2UWT - chains L and M of the 3 polymer chains in the assembly; structure by X-ray diffraction, 2.50 A resolution.

# Chain L
Molecule: Reaction center protein L chain
Organism: Rhodobacter sphaeroides
Reference sequence: P0C0Y8 (RCEL_RHOSH); residue numbers follow UniProt; this construct covers 1-281
Sequence (281 residues; row label = number of the first residue in the row):
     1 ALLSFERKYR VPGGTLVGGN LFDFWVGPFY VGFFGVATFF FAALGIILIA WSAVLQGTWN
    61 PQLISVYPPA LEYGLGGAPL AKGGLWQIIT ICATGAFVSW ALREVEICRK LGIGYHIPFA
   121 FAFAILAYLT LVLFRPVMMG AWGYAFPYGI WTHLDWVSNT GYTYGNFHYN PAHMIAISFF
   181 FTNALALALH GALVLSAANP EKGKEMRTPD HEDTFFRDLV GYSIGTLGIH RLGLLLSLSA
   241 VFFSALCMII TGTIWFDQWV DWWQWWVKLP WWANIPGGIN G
Metal / ion sites: bacteriochlorophyll a Mg site 1 near His153 (its only coordinating residue here); bacteriochlorophyll a Mg site 2 near His173 (its only coordinating residue here); Fe ion: His190, His230 (shared with His219(M), Glu234(M), His266(M) of chain M)
Ligand contacts:
  - bacteriochlorophyll a (BCL), molecule 1: Ile46, Ile49, Tyr128, Leu131, Phe146, Ile150, Trp151, His153, Leu154, Trp156, Val157
  - bacteriochlorophyll a (BCL), molecule 2: Phe97, Phe121, Ala124, Ile125, Ala127, Tyr128, Leu131, Trp156, Val157, Ser158, Thr160, Gly161, Tyr162, Asn166, Phe167, His168, His173, Ala176, Ile177, Phe180, Phe181, Val241, Ser244, Ala245, Cys247, Met248
  - bacteriochlorophyll a (BCL), molecule 3: Val157, Tyr162, His168, Phe181
  - bacteriochlorophyll a (BCL), molecule 4: His168, His173, Met174, Ile177, Ser178, Phe181, Thr182, Leu185
  - bacteriopheophytin a (BPH), molecule 1: Thr38, Phe41, Ala42, Gly45, Ile49, Ile89, Cys92, Ala93, Ala96, Phe97, Trp100, Glu104, Ile117, Ala120, Phe121, Phe123, Ala124, Tyr128, Phe146, Tyr148, Gly149, Ile150, His153, Phe180, Ser237, Leu238, Val241
  - bacteriopheophytin a (BPH), molecule 2: Phe181, Ala184, Leu185, Ala188, Leu189, Phe216, Leu219, Val220
  - heptane-1,2,3-triol (HTO): Gln87, Thr90, Ile91, Thr94, Leu133, Trp142
  - ubiquinone-10 (U10): Phe29, Tyr30, Val31, Gly35, Trp100, Arg103
  - ubiquinone-2 (UQ2): Ala186, Leu189, His190, Leu193, Val194, Glu212, Asp213, Phe216, Val220, Tyr222, Ser223, Ile224, Gly225, Thr226, Ile229, Leu232

# Chain M
Molecule: Reaction center protein M chain
Organism: Rhodobacter sphaeroides
Reference sequence: P0C0Y9 (RCEM_RHOSH); residues 1-307 here = UniProt positions 1-307
Sequence (307 residues; row label = number of the first residue in the row):
     1 AEYQNIFSQV QVRGPADLGM TEDVNLANRS GVGPFSTLLG WFGNAQLGPI YLGSLGVLSL
    61 FSGLMWFFTI GIWFWYQAGW NPAVFLRDLF FFSLEPPAPE YGLSFAAPLK EGGLWLIASF
   121 FMFVAVWSWW GRTYLRAQAL GMGKHTAWAF LSAIWLWMVL GFIRPILMGS WSEAVPYGIF
   181 SHLDWTNNFS LVHGNLFYNP FHGLSIAFLY GSALLFAMHG ATILAVSRFG GERELEQIAD
   241 RGTAAERAAL FWRWTMGFNA TMEGIHRWAI WMAVLVTLTG GIGILLSGTV VDNWYVWGQN
   301 HGMAPLN
Unresolved in the structure: 304-307
Metal / ion sites: bacteriochlorophyll a Mg site 1 near His182 (its only coordinating residue here); bacteriochlorophyll a Mg site 2 near His202 (its only coordinating residue here); Fe ion: His219, Glu234, His266 (shared with His190(L), His230(L) of chain L)
Ligand contacts:
  - bacteriochlorophyll a (BCL), molecule 1: Trp66, Met122, Val126, Phe150, Ala153, Ile154, Leu156, Trp157, Leu160, Trp185, Thr186, Asn187, Phe189, Ser190, Asn195, Leu196, Phe197, His202, Ser205, Ile206, Leu209, Tyr210, Val276, Thr277, Gly280, Gly281, Ile284
  - bacteriochlorophyll a (BCL), molecule 2: Phe67, Met122, Trp157, Leu160, Val175, Ile179, His182, Leu183, Trp185, Thr186
  - bacteriochlorophyll a (BCL), molecule 3: Thr186, Phe197, Leu209, Tyr210
  - bacteriochlorophyll a (BCL), molecule 4: Phe197, Gly203, Ile206, Ala207, Tyr210, Gly211, Leu214
  - bacteriopheophytin a (BPH), molecule 1: Ser59, Leu60, Gly63, Leu64, Trp66, Phe67, Ala125, Val126, Trp129, Thr133, Thr146, Ala149, Phe150, Ala153, Ala273, Val274, Thr277
  - bacteriopheophytin a (BPH), molecule 2: Tyr210, Ala213, Leu214, Ala217, Met218, Trp252, Thr255, Met256
  - spheroidene (SPO): Trp66, Phe67, Phe68, Ile70, Gly71, Phe74, Trp75, Phe85, Leu89, Phe105, Trp115, Leu116, Ser119, Phe120, Met122, Phe123, Trp157, Met158, Leu160, Gly161, Phe162, Trp171, Val175, Tyr177, Gly178, Ile179, His182
  - ubiquinone-10 (U10): Leu214, Leu215, Met218, His219, Thr222, Ile223, Ala245, Ala248, Ala249, Trp252, Met256, Phe258, Asn259, Ala260, Thr261, Met262, Ile265, Trp268, Met272

# Chain L / chain M interface
Pairs across the interface (216):
  Leu3(L) with Leu250(M), hydrophobic; Arg253(M); Asn259(M)
  Phe5(L) with Arg241(M); Glu246(M); Leu250(M), hydrophobic
  Glu6(L) with Leu250(M); Arg253(M); Trp254(M), hydrogen bond
  Lys8(L) with Glu246(M), salt bridge
  Tyr9(L) with Thr243(M), hydrogen bond; Glu246(M), hydrogen bond; Arg247(M); Leu250(M), hydrophobic; Trp254(M)
  Arg10(L) with Trp254(M)
  Trp25(L) with Trp254(M)
  Pro28(L) with Arg253(M); Trp254(M); Gly257(M)
  Phe29(L) with Trp254(M); Thr255(M); Met256(M); Gly257(M)
  Tyr30(L) with Trp254(M), hydrogen bond (backbone-backbone)
  Gln62(L) with His301(M), hydrogen bond
  Trp100(L) with Thr255(M)
  Arg103(L) with Trp254(M), hydrogen bond (side chain-backbone); Thr255(M), hydrogen bond (side chain-backbone)
  Glu104(L) with Phe251(M); Thr255(M)
  Ile107(L) with Phe251(M), hydrophobic; Trp254(M), hydrophobic; Thr255(M)
  Cys108(L) with Phe251(M), hydrophobic
  Lys110(L) with Trp254(M)
  Leu111(L) with Arg247(M), hydrogen bond (backbone-side chain); Leu250(M); Phe251(M); Trp254(M), hydrophobic
  Gly112(L) with Arg228(M), hydrogen bond (backbone-side chain); Phe229(M)
  Ile113(L) with Ala225(M); Val226(M), hydrophobic; Arg228(M); Phe229(M), hydrophobic; Arg247(M); Phe251(M), hydrophobic
  Gly114(L) with Ala225(M), hydrogen bond (backbone-backbone); Arg228(M)
  His116(L) with Gln4(M), hydrogen bond (side chain-backbone); Ala221(M); Leu224(M); Ala225(M)
  Ile117(L) with Ala221(M), hydrophobic; Thr222(M); Phe251(M), hydrophobic; Trp252(M), hydrophobic
  Trp151(L) with Phe197(M)
  Leu154(L) with Phe197(M)
  Asp155(L) with Tyr198(M)
  Tyr162(L) with Asn187(M), hydrogen bond; Leu191(M)
  Asn166(L) with Leu183(M); Asn187(M)
  His168(L) with Leu183(M), hydrogen bond (side chain-backbone); Thr186(M); Asn187(M)
  Tyr169(L) with Phe180(M); Asp184(M), hydrogen bond
  Met174(L) with Phe180(M), hydrophobic; Leu183(M), hydrophobic
  Phe180(L) with Leu209(M); Ala213(M), hydrophobic
  Asn183(L) with Ser212(M); Ala213(M); Phe216(M)
  Ala184(L) with Ala273(M)
  Ala186(L) with Phe216(M)
  Leu187(L) with Ser212(M); Phe216(M); Ala269(M), hydrophobic
  Ala188(L) with Ala273(M)
  His190(L) with Phe216(M); His219(M), hydrogen bond; Glu234(M), salt bridge; His266(M), hydrogen bond
  Gly191(L) with His266(M)
  Ala192(L) with His145(M); Thr146(M); Ile270(M), hydrophobic
  Val194(L) with Glu234(M); Leu235(M); His266(M)
  Leu195(L) with His145(M); Glu263(M); His266(M); Arg267(M); Ile270(M), hydrophobic
  Ser196(L) with Met142(M); Gly143(M), hydrogen bond (backbone-backbone); His145(M)
  Ala197(L) with Met142(M), hydrophobic; Leu235(M), hydrophobic
  Ala198(L) with Leu235(M), hydrophobic
  Asn199(L) with Gly143(M); His145(M); Glu263(M), hydrogen bond; Arg267(M), hydrogen bond
  Pro200(L) with Gly141(M); Gly143(M)
  Glu201(L) with Gln138(M); Gly141(M), hydrogen bond (backbone-backbone); Met142(M); Gly143(M); Lys144(M), salt bridge
  Lys204(L) with Gly141(M)
  Met206(L) with Leu235(M); Ala239(M), hydrophobic
  Arg207(L) with Glu22(M), salt bridge; Leu140(M), hydrogen bond (side chain-backbone); Gly141(M); Met142(M); Leu235(M)
  Thr208(L) with Leu235(M)
  Pro209(L) with Leu235(M)
  Asp210(L) with Met20(M)
  His211(L) with Met20(M); Glu22(M), salt bridge; Met142(M)
  Glu212(L) with Leu235(M)
  Asp213(L) with Asn44(M)
  Thr214(L) with Gly19(M); Met20(M), hydrogen bond (side chain-backbone); Arg29(M); Leu140(M)
  Phe215(L) with Thr133(M); Arg136(M); Ala137(M); Leu140(M), hydrophobic; Thr146(M)
  Arg217(L) with Asn44(M); Gln46(M); Gly48(M); Pro49(M); Ile50(M)
  Asp218(L) with Val24(M); Arg29(M), salt bridge; Ile50(M); Tyr51(M), hydrogen bond (backbone-backbone); Arg132(M), hydrogen bond (backbone-side chain)
  Leu219(L) with Trp129(M); Arg132(M), hydrogen bond (backbone-side chain); Thr133(M)
  Val220(L) with Ile50(M)
  Gly221(L) with Leu47(M); Gly48(M), hydrogen bond (backbone-backbone); Pro49(M); Ile50(M)
  Tyr222(L) with Leu39(M); Gly43(M); Asn44(M), hydrogen bond (side chain-backbone); Gln46(M)
  Ser223(L) with Asn44(M), hydrogen bond (backbone-side chain)
  Ile224(L) with Gly43(M); Asn44(M), hydrogen bond (backbone-backbone)
  Gly225(L) with Asn44(M)
  Thr226(L) with Glu232(M)
  Leu227(L) with Asn5(M); Leu224(M), hydrophobic; Glu232(M)
  Gly228(L) with Phe42(M)
  Ile229(L) with Phe216(M)
  His230(L) with His219(M), hydrogen bond; Gly220(M); Ile223(M); Glu234(M), salt bridge; His266(M)
  Arg231(L) with Tyr3(M); Asn5(M), hydrogen bond (side chain-backbone); Ile6(M), hydrogen bond (side chain-backbone); Phe7(M); Ser8(M), hydrogen bond; Trp41(M); Phe42(M), hydrogen bond (side chain-backbone)
  Leu232(L) with Phe42(M)
  Gly233(L) with Phe216(M)
  Leu234(L) with Ala217(M); Leu224(M), hydrophobic
  Ser237(L) with Ala213(M), hydrogen bond (side chain-backbone); Ala217(M), hydrogen bond (side chain-backbone)
  Trp263(L) with Phe90(M), hydrophobic; Phe180(M), hydrophobic
  Trp266(L) with Leu86(M), hydrogen bond (side chain-backbone); Arg87(M), hydrogen bond (side chain-backbone)
  Val267(L) with Arg87(M); Phe91(M), hydrophobic
  Trp272(L) with Ala83(M); Leu86(M), hydrophobic; Arg87(M), hydrogen bond (backbone-side chain)
  Ile275(L) with Asn81(M); Ala83(M), hydrophobic; Val84(M), hydrophobic; Arg87(M), hydrogen bond (backbone-side chain)
  Pro276(L) with Val84(M)
  Gly277(L) with Arg87(M), hydrogen bond (backbone-side chain)
  Gly278(L) with Gln77(M), hydrogen bond (backbone-backbone); Val84(M); Asp88(M)
  Ile279(L) with Asp88(M), hydrogen bond (backbone-side chain); Phe91(M); Phe92(M), hydrophobic
  Asn280(L) with Arg87(M); Asp88(M), hydrogen bond; Phe91(M)
  Gly281(L) with Arg87(M)
Other interface residues (no listed pair), chain L (97 interface residues in all): Ala120, Val157, Ser158, Phe181, Leu189, Leu193, Leu235, Ala273
Other interface residues (no listed pair), chain M (101 interface residues in all): Asp17, Ala78, Ala149, Asn195, Leu215, Met218, Ile238, Ala249, Met272

# In short
97 residues of chain L face 101 of chain M across their interface, with 44 hydrogen bonds and 7 salt bridges.
Among the polar pairs are Lys8(L)-Glu246(M), His190(L)-Glu234(M) and Glu201(L)-Lys144(M). Bacteriochlorophyll
a, bacteriopheophytin a and ubiquinone-10 are bound between chain L and chain M.
Chain L is Reaction center protein L chain and chain M is Reaction center protein M chain, both from
Rhodobacter sphaeroides; the structure, X-ray high resolution structure of the photosynthetic reaction center
from Rb. sphaeroides at pH 6.5 in ..., was determined by X-ray diffraction (same publication as 2J8C, 2J8D,
2UWS, 2UWU, 2UWV, 2UWW and 7 further entries).
